3E01 - chains A and B; structure by X-ray diffraction, 2.95 A resolution.

# Chain A
Name: Gag-Pol polyprotein
Source organism: Human immunodeficiency virus type 1
Notes: EC 2.7.7.49, 2.7.7.7, 3.1.26.4
Reference sequence: P04585 (POL_HV1H2); residues 1-561 here correspond to UniProt positions 588-1148 (UniProt number = residue number + 587)
Amino-acid sequence (561 residues; each row starts with the number of its first residue):
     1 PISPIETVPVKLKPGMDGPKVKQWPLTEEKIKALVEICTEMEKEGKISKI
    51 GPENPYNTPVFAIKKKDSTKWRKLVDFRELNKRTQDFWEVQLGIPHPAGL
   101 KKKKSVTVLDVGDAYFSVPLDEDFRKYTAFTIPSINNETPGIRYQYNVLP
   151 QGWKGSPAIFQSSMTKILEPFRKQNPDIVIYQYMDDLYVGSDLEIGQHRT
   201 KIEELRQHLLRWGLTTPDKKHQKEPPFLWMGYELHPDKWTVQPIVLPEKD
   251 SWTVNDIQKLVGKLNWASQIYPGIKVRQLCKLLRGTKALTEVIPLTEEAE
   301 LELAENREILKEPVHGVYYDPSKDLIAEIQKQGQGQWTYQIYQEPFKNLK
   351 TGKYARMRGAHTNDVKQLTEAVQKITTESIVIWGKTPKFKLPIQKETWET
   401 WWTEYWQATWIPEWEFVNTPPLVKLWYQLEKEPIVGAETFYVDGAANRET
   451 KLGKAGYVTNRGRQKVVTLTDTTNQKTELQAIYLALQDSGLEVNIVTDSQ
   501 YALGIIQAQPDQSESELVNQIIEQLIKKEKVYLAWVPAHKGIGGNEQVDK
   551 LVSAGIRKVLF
Disordered / not traced: 65-68, 557-561
Residues lining bound ligands: PZ2 (3-[2-bromo-4-(1H-pyrazolo[3,4-c]pyridazin-3-ylmethyl)phenoxy]-5-methylbenzonitrile): Pro95, Leu100, Lys101, Lys102, Lys103, Lys104, Val106, Val108, Tyr181, Tyr188, Val189, Gly190, Pro225, Phe227, Trp229, Leu234, His235, Pro236, Tyr318
Curated features (UniProtKB/Swiss-Prot):
  - region: Phe227 to His235 (RT 'primer grip')
  - motif: Trp398 to Trp414 (Tryptophan repeat motif)
  - binding site (Mg(2+)): Asp110, Asp185, Asp186, Asp443, Glu478, Asp498, Asp549
  - site: Trp401 (Essential for RT p66/p51 heterodimerization), Trp414 (Essential for RT p66/p51 heterodimerization), Phe440, Tyr441 (Cleavage), Leu560, Phe561 (Cleavage)

# Chain B
Name: Gag-Pol polyprotein
Source organism: Human immunodeficiency virus type 1
Notes: EC 2.7.7.49, 2.7.7.7, 3.1.26.4
Reference sequence: P04585 (POL_HV1H2); residues 1-440 here correspond to UniProt positions 588-1027 (UniProt number = residue number + 587)
Amino-acid sequence (440 residues; row label = number of the first residue in the row):
     1 PISPIETVPVKLKPGMDGPKVKQWPLTEEKIKALVEICTEMEKEGKISKI
    51 GPENPYNTPVFAIKKKDSTKWRKLVDFRELNKRTQDFWEVQLGIPHPAGL
   101 KKKKSVTVLDVGDAYFSVPLDEDFRKYTAFTIPSINNETPGIRYQYNVLP
   151 QGWKGSPAIFQSSMTKILEPFRKQNPDIVIYQYMDDLYVGSDLEIGQHRT
   201 KIEELRQHLLRWGLTTPDKKHQKEPPFLWMGYELHPDKWTVQPIVLPEKD
   251 SWTVNDIQKLVGKLNWASQIYPGIKVRQLCKLLRGTKALTEVIPLTEEAE
   301 LELAENREILKEPVHGVYYDPSKDLIAEIQKQGQGQWTYQIYQEPFKNLK
   351 TGKYARMRGAHTNDVKQLTEAVQKITTESIVIWGKTPKFKLPIQKETWET
   401 WWTEYWQATWIPEWEFVNTPPLVKLWYQLEKEPIVGAETF
Disordered / not traced: 1-4, 65-67, 215-228, 356-361, 429-440
Curated features (UniProtKB/Swiss-Prot):
  - region: Phe227 to His235 (RT 'primer grip')
  - motif: Trp398 to Trp414 (Tryptophan repeat motif)
  - binding site (Mg(2+)): Asp110, Asp185, Asp186
  - site: Trp401 (Essential for RT p66/p51 heterodimerization), Trp414 (Essential for RT p66/p51 heterodimerization), Phe440 (Cleavage)

# Interface between chain A and chain B
Residue-residue contacts (109; chain A residue first):
  Val8(A) - Glu53(B)
  Pro9(A) - Glu53(B)
  Gln85(A) - Glu53(B)  hydrogen bond (side chain-backbone)
  Asp86(A) - Lys20(B)  salt bridge
  Asp86(A) - Pro55(B)
  Phe87(A) - Pro52(B)
  Phe87(A) - Glu53(B)
  Phe87(A) - Pro55(B)
  Trp88(A) - Pro52(B)  hydrogen bond (backbone-backbone)
  Trp88(A) - Asn54(B)
  Trp88(A) - Pro55(B)
  Trp88(A) - Asn57(B)
  Trp88(A) - Thr131(B)
  Trp88(A) - Arg143(B)
  Gln91(A) - Thr139(B)
  Gln91(A) - Pro140(B)
  Leu92(A) - Lys22(B)
  Leu92(A) - Gln23(B)
  Gly93(A) - Asn137(B)  hydrogen bond (backbone-side chain)
  Ile94(A) - Asn137(B)  hydrogen bond (backbone-side chain)
  Pro95(A) - Asn136(B)
  Pro95(A) - Asn137(B)
  His96(A) - Asn136(B)  hydrogen bond (backbone-side chain)
  Gly99(A) - Asn136(B)
  Leu100(A) - Asn136(B)
  Ala158(A) - Pro52(B)
  Gln161(A) - Pro140(B)
  Ser162(A) - Pro52(B)
  Thr165(A) - Pro140(B)
  Glu169(A) - Lys49(B)  salt bridge
  Ile180(A) - Glu138(B)
  Tyr181(A) - Asn136(B)
  Tyr181(A) - Glu138(B)
  Gln182(A) - Glu138(B)  hydrogen bond (backbone-backbone)
  Gln182(A) - Pro140(B)
  Arg358(A) - Gln394(B)
  Arg358(A) - Glu396(B)  salt bridge
  Glu370(A) - Gln394(B)
  Gln373(A) - Glu396(B)
  Gln373(A) - Thr397(B)
  Gln373(A) - Thr400(B)  hydrogen bond
  Gln373(A) - Trp401(B)
  Thr377(A) - Thr400(B)
  Ile380(A) - Pro25(B)  hydrophobic
  Ile380(A) - Leu26(B)
  Ile380(A) - Thr27(B)
  Val381(A) - Pro25(B)  hydrophobic
  Val381(A) - Asn136(B)  hydrogen bond (backbone-backbone)
  Ile382(A) - Ile135(B)
  Ile382(A) - Asn136(B)
  Trp383(A) - Ile135(B)
  Gly384(A) - Thr27(B)
  Gly384(A) - Glu28(B)  hydrogen bond (backbone-backbone)
  Gly384(A) - Ile135(B)
  Trp402(A) - Lys331(B)  hydrogen bond (backbone-side chain)
  Trp402(A) - Asp364(B)
  Tyr405(A) - Lys331(B)  hydrogen bond (backbone-side chain)
  Trp406(A) - Lys331(B)
  Trp406(A) - Asn418(B)
  Trp406(A) - Thr419(B)
  Gln407(A) - Lys331(B)  hydrogen bond (backbone-side chain)
  Gln407(A) - Pro392(B)
  Gln407(A) - Ile393(B)
  Gln407(A) - Gln394(B)
  Ala408(A) - Asp364(B)
  Ala408(A) - Leu368(B)  hydrophobic
  Ala408(A) - Pro392(B)  hydrogen bond (backbone-backbone)
  Ala408(A) - Ile393(B)
  Thr409(A) - Asp364(B)  hydrogen bond (backbone-side chain)
  Trp410(A) - Asn363(B)
  Trp410(A) - Val365(B)  hydrophobic
  Trp410(A) - Thr397(B)
  Trp410(A) - Tyr405(B)
  Pro412(A) - Trp401(B)  hydrophobic
  Pro433(A) - Asn255(B)
  Pro433(A) - Leu289(B)  hydrophobic
  Val435(A) - Thr290(B)
  Thr439(A) - Ala288(B)
  Thr439(A) - Leu289(B)  hydrogen bond (side chain-backbone)
  Tyr441(A) - Gln258(B)
  Tyr441(A) - Lys287(B)  hydrogen bond (side chain-backbone)
  Val458(A) - Thr286(B)
  Thr459(A) - Thr286(B)
  Asn460(A) - Thr286(B)
  Asn460(A) - Lys287(B)
  Asn460(A) - Ala288(B)
  Asn494(A) - Leu289(B)
  Val496(A) - Gln258(B)
  Val496(A) - Leu289(B)  hydrophobic
  Gln500(A) - Pro420(B)
  Gln500(A) - Leu422(B)
  Leu503(A) - Leu422(B)  hydrophobic
  Gly504(A) - Pro421(B)
  Gln507(A) - Pro421(B)
  Tyr532(A) - Asn255(B)  hydrogen bond
  Trp535(A) - Leu422(B)  hydrophobic
  Trp535(A) - Trp426(B)  hydrophobic
  Val536(A) - Gln258(B)
  Pro537(A) - Asn265(B)
  Lys540(A) - Asn265(B)
  Lys540(A) - Cys280(B)  hydrogen bond (backbone-side chain)
  Gly541(A) - Cys280(B)
  Gly543(A) - Leu283(B)  hydrogen bond (backbone-backbone)
  Gly543(A) - Arg284(B)
  Gly543(A) - Gly285(B)
  Gly544(A) - Gly285(B)  hydrogen bond (backbone-backbone)
  Gly544(A) - Thr286(B)
  Gln547(A) - Gly285(B)
  Gln547(A) - Thr286(B)
Also at the interface, not in a pair above, chain A (69 interface residues in all): Ile159, Arg172, Val179, Thr376, Thr403, Ile434, Ala534, Ile542
Also at the interface, not in a pair above, chain B (60 interface residues in all): Val21, Gly51, Val254, Val261, Gly262, Gly333, Trp337, Lys395

# Summary
The interface between chain A and chain B involves 69 residues on one side and 60 on the other, with 20
hydrogen bonds and 3 salt bridges. Among the polar pairs are Asp86(A)-Lys20(B), Glu169(A)-Lys49(B) and
Arg358(A)-Glu396(B). Chain A binds compound PZ2.
Here chain A is Gag-Pol polyprotein and chain B is Gag-Pol polyprotein, both from Human immunodeficiency virus
type 1. Entry 3E01 (HIV-RT with non-nucleoside inhibitor annulated pyrazole 2) was determined by X-ray
diffraction (same publication as 3DYA).
